PDB entry 8RYP | X-ray diffraction, 1.81 A resolution | chains C and E of the 5 polymer chains in the assembly

== Chain C ==
Molecule: ELFSYLIEK peptide
Chain sequence (9 residues; numbered 1 to 9; the number before each row is that of its first residue):
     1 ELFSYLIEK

== Chain E ==
Molecule: TCR beta
Organism: Homo sapiens
Chain sequence (244 residues; row label = number of the first residue in the row):
     1 MDSGVTQTPK HLITATGQRV TLRCSPRSGD LSVYWYQQSL DQGLQFLIQY YNGEERAKGN
    61 ILERFSAQQF PDLHSELNLS SLELGDSALY FCASSPGGGH NEQFFGPGTR LTVLEDLKNV
   121 FPPEVAVFEP SEAEISHTQK ATLVCLATGF YPDHVELSWW VNGKEVHSGV CTDPQPLKEQ
   181 PALNDSRYAL SSRLRVSATF WQDPRNHFRC QVQFYGLSEN DEWTQDRAKP VTQIVSAEAW
   241 GRAD
Disordered / not traced: 1-3, 218-219, 224-225
Disulfide bonds: Cys-24/Cys-92, Cys-145/Cys-210

== Interface between chain C and chain E ==
Contacting residue pairs - 8 pairs, chain C then chain E:
  Ser-4(C) / His-100(E)  hydrogen bond (backbone-side chain)
  Tyr-5(C) / His-100(E)
  Tyr-5(C) / Asn-101(E)  hydrogen bond
  Leu-6(C) / His-100(E)
  Ile-7(C) / Asn-101(E)
  Glu-8(C) / Tyr-51(E)  hydrogen bond
  Glu-8(C) / Gly-97(E)
  Glu-8(C) / Gly-98(E)  hydrogen bond (side chain-backbone)
Other interface residues (no listed pair), chain E (7 interface residues in all): Leu-31, Arg-56

== Overview ==
The interface between chain C and chain E involves 5 residues on one side and 7 on the other, with 4 hydrogen
bonds. Polar contacts include Ser-4(C)/His-100(E), Tyr-5(C)/Asn-101(E) and Glu-8(C)/Tyr-51(E).
Here chain C is ELFSYLIEK peptide and chain E is TCR beta (Homo sapiens). Entry 8RYP (Structure of S8 TCR in
complex with HLA-A*03:01 bound to ELFSYLIEK peptide) was determined by X-ray diffraction, deposited together
with 8RYM, 8RYN, 8RYO and 8RYQ.
